PDB entry 6JTP | X-ray diffraction, 1.90 A resolution | chains A and C of the 3 polymer chains in the assembly

[Chain A]
Molecule: HLA class I antigen, Cw8.2 alpha chain
From: Homo sapiens
UniProtKB: C1K0Y1 (C1K0Y1_HUMAN); residues 2-274 here correspond to UniProt positions 26-298 (UniProt number = residue number + 24)
Amino-acid sequence (273 residues; each row starts with the number of its first residue):
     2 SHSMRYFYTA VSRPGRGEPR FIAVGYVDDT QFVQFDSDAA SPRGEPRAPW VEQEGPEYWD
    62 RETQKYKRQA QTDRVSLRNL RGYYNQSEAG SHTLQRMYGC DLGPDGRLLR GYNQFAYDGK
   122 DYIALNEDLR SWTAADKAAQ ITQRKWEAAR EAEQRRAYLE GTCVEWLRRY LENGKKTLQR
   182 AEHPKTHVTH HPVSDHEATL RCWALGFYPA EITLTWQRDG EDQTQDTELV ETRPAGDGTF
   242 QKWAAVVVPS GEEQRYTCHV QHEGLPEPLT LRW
Cystine bridges: Cys-101/Cys-164, Cys-203/Cys-259
What the authors report for this chain:
  - binding site for 9-residue peptide (chain C): Tyr-7, Phe-33, Tyr-59, Tyr-67, Tyr-99, Tyr-159, Trp-167, Tyr-171

[Chain C]
Molecule: 9-residue peptide
Amino-acid sequence (9 residues; each row starts with the number of its first residue):
     1 GADGVGKSA

[How chain A and chain C interact]
Residue-residue contacts - 41 pairs, chain A then chain C:
  Tyr-7(A) with Gly-1(C), hydrogen bond (side chain-backbone); Ala-2(C), hydrogen bond (side chain-backbone)
  Tyr-9(A) with Ala-2(C)
  Glu-63(A) with Gly-1(C); Ala-2(C), hydrogen bond (side chain-backbone)
  Lys-66(A) with Ala-2(C), hydrogen bond (side chain-backbone); Asp-3(C); Val-5(C)
  Tyr-67(A) with Ala-2(C), hydrophobic
  Arg-69(A) with Val-5(C)
  Gln-70(A) with Val-5(C)
  Thr-73(A) with Val-5(C); Gly-6(C); Ser-8(C), hydrogen bond (backbone-side chain)
  Val-76(A) with Ser-8(C)
  Ser-77(A) with Ser-8(C), hydrogen bond (backbone-side chain); Ala-9(C), hydrogen bond (side chain-backbone)
  Asn-80(A) with Ser-8(C); Ala-9(C), hydrogen bond (side chain-backbone)
  Leu-81(A) with Ala-9(C), hydrophobic
  Tyr-84(A) with Ala-9(C), hydrogen bond (side chain-backbone)
  Arg-97(A) with Asp-3(C), salt bridge
  Tyr-99(A) with Ala-2(C); Asp-3(C), hydrogen bond (side chain-backbone)
  Thr-143(A) with Ala-9(C), hydrogen bond (side chain-backbone)
  Lys-146(A) with Ser-8(C), hydrogen bond (side chain-backbone); Ala-9(C), hydrogen bond (side chain-backbone)
  Trp-147(A) with Lys-7(C); Ser-8(C), hydrogen bond (side chain-backbone); Ala-9(C), hydrophobic
  Ala-150(A) with Lys-7(C)
  Glu-152(A) with Gly-6(C); Lys-7(C), hydrogen bond (side chain-backbone)
  Arg-156(A) with Asp-3(C), salt bridge; Gly-4(C), hydrogen bond (side chain-backbone); Gly-6(C)
  Tyr-159(A) with Gly-1(C), hydrogen bond (side chain-backbone); Ala-2(C); Asp-3(C)
  Trp-167(A) with Gly-1(C)
  Tyr-171(A) with Gly-1(C), hydrogen bond (side chain-backbone)
Interface residues without a listed pair, chain A (27 interface residues in all): Met-5, Phe-33, Tyr-59
The authors on this interface:
  - specific contacts: Arg-97(A)/Asp-3(C), Arg-156(A)/Asp-3(C)
  - interface residues, chain A: Tyr-7(A), Phe-33(A), Tyr-59(A), Tyr-67(A), Tyr-99(A), Tyr-159(A), Trp-167(A), Tyr-171(A)

[Overview]
Chain A and chain C form an interface of 27 and 9 residues respectively; the contacts include 18 hydrogen
bonds and 2 salt bridges. Polar contacts include Arg-97(A)/Asp-3(C), Arg-156(A)/Asp-3(C) and
Tyr-7(A)/Gly-1(C). The paper describes contacts between Arg-97(A) and Asp-3(C) and Arg-156(A) and Asp-3(C).
From the paper: a binding site for 9-residue peptide (chain C) at Tyr-7(A), Phe-33(A) and Tyr-59(A) among
others; interface residues Tyr-7(A), Phe-33(A) and Tyr-59(A) among others.
Here chain A is HLA class I antigen, Cw8.2 alpha chain (Homo sapiens) and chain C is a 9-residue peptide.
Entry 6JTP (Crystal structure of HLA-C08 in complex with a tumor mut9m peptide) was determined by X-ray
diffraction, deposited together with 6JQ3, 6JTN and 6JQ2.
